PDB entry 8U8U | electron microscopy, 2.90 A resolution | chains E and R of the 6 polymer chains in the assembly

# Chain E
Name: DNA-directed RNA polymerase, mitochondrial
Organism: Homo sapiens
UniProtKB: O00411 (RPOM_HUMAN); residues 120-1230 here = UniProt positions 120-1230
Amino-acid sequence (1119 residues; numbered 112 to 1230; the number before each row is that of its first residue):
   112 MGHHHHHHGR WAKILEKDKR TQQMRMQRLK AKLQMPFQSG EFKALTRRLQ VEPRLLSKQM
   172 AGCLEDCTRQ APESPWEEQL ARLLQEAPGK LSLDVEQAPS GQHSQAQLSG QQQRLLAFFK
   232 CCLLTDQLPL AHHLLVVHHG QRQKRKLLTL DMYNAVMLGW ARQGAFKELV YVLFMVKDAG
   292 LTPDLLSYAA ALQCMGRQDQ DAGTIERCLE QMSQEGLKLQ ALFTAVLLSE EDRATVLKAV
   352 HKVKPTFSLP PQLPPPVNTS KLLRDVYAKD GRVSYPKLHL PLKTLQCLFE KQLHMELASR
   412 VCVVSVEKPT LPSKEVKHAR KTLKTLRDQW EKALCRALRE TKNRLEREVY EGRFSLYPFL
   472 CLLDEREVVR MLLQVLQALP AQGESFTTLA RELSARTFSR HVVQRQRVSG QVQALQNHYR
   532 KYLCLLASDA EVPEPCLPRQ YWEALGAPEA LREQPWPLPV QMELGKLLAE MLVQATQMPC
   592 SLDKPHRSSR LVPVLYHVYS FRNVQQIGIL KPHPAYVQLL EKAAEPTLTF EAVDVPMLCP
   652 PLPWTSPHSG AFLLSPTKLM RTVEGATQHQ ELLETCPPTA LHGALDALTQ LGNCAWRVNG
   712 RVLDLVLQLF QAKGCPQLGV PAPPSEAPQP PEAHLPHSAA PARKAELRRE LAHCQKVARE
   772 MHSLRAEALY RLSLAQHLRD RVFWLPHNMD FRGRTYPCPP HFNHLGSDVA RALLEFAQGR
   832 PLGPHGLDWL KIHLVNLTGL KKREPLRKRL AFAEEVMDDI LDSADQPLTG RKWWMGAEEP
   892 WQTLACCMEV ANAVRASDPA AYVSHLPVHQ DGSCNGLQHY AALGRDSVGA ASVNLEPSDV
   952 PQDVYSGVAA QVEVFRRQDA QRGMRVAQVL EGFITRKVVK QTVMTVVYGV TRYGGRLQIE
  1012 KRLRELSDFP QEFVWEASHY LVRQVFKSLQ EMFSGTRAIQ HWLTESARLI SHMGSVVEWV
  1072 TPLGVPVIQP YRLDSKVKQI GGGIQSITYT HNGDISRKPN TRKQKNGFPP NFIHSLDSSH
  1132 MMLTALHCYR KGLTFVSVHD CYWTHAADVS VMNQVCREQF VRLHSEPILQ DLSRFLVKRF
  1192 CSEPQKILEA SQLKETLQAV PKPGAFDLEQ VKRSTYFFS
Not modelled in the structure: 112-217, 593-599, 1086-1106
Sequence notes: expression tag (112-119); conflict Ala555 (Glu in O00411)
Small-molecule neighbours: AMP-CPP (APC; diphosphomethylphosphonic acid adenosyl ester): Lys853, Tyr956, Arg987, Lys991, Met995, Tyr999
Swiss-Prot annotation at these positions:
  - active site: Asp922, Lys991, Asp1151
  - natural variant: Gln149 to Ser1230 (deletion: In COXPD55), His250 (H250D: In COXPD55), Ala555 (E555A: this construct carries the variant), Pro566 (P566S: In COXPD55), Ser611 (S611F: In COXPD55), Phe641 (F641L: In COXPD55), Pro742 to Pro747 (deletion: In COXPD55), Pro810 (P810S: In COXPD55; uncertain significance), Asp870 (D870N: In COXPD55; uncertain significance), Cys925 to Ser1230 (deletion: In COXPD55), Arg1013 (R1013C: In COXPD55), Ser1193 (S1193F: In COXPD55)
Reported in the primary citation:
  - binding site for AMP-CPP: Lys853, Arg987, Lys991, Met995, Tyr999
  - binding site for Template Strand DNA (TS31mt): Gln992, Thr996, Tyr999, Gln1009
  - mutagenesis - Q992A, T996A, Q1009A: decreased catalytic activity
  - mutagenesis - Y999F: increased catalytic activity on dNTP
  - mutagenesis - Y999F/H1125A: increased catalytic activity on dNTPs

# Chain R
Molecule: RNA14mt (14-nt RNA)
Sequence (14 nucleotides; row label = number of the first residue in the row; numbers below 1 keep their minus sign (A-4 is residue -4)):
    -4 AGUCUGCGGC GCGC
Not modelled in the structure: -4 to 0

# Interface between chain E and chain R
Residue-residue contacts (10):
  Asn614(E) - G1(R)  base contact
  Asn614(E) - C2(R)  base contact
  Lys767(E) - G4(R)  sugar contact
  Ser774(E) - G4(R)  base contact
  Arg805(E) - C9(R)  hydrogen bond to the base
  Leu816(E) - G8(R)  sugar contact
  Gly817(E) - G8(R)  sugar contact
  Arg822(E) - G8(R)  phosphate contact
  His1150(E) - C9(R)  hydrogen bond to the sugar
  Asp1151(E) - C9(R)  phosphate contact
Other interface residues (no listed pair), chain E (11 interface residues in all): Glu771, Ser818
Other interface residues (no listed pair), chain R (7 interface residues in all): C5, C7

# Summary
The interface between chain E and chain R involves 11 residues on one side and 7 on the other; the contacts
include 2 hydrogen bonds. Polar pairs include Arg805(E)-C9(R) and His1150(E)-C9(R). The paper reports a
binding site for AMP-CPP at Lys853(E), Arg987(E) and Lys991(E) among others; Q992A, T996A and Q1009A of chain
E reduce catalytic activity; 5 substitutions were tested in all.
Chain E is DNA-directed RNA polymerase, mitochondrial (Homo sapiens) and chain R is RNA14mt (14-nt RNA); the
structure, Cryo-EM Structure of Cognate Substrate ATP Bound in the Entry Site (ES) of Human Mitochondrial
Transcription ..., was determined by electron microscopy together with 8U8V, 9BDC and 9BDD from the same
study.
